4AA7 - chain A; structure by X-ray diffraction, 2.00 A resolution.

Chain A:
Name: Bifunctional protein glmu
Organism: Escherichia coli
Notes: EC 2.3.1.157, 2.7.7.23
UniProtKB: P0ACC7 (GLMU_ECOLI); numbering as in UniProt (aligned over 227-456)
Chain sequence (231 residues; each row starts with the number of its first residue):
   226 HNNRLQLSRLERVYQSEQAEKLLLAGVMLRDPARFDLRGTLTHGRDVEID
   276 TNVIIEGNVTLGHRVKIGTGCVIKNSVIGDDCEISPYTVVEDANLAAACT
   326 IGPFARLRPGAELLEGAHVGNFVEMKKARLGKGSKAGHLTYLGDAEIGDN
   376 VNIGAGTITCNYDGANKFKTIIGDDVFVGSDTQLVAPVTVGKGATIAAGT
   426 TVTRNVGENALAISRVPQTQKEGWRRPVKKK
Unresolved in the structure: 226-231, 454-456
Construct notes: expression tag (226)
UniProt features mapped onto this chain:
  - region: Leu-230 to Ala-250 (Linker)
  - active site: His-363 (Proton acceptor)
  - binding site (Co(2+)): Asn-227
  - binding site (Mg(2+)): Asn-227
  - binding site (UDP-N-acetyl-alpha-D-glucosamine): Asn-227, Arg-333, Lys-351, Tyr-366, Asn-377
  - binding site (acetyl-CoA): Ala-380, Asn-386, Tyr-387, Ser-405, Ala-423, Arg-440
  - mutagenesis: Cys-296 (C296A: No effect), Cys-307 (C307A: 1350-fold decrease in acetyltransferase activity), Cys-324 (C324A: 8-fold decrease in acetyltransferase activity), Cys-385 (C385A: No effect)
Ligand contacts: R82 (N-(2,4-dimethoxy-5-{[(2R)-2-methyl-2,3-dihydro-1H-indol-1-yl]sulfonyl}phenyl)acetamide): Gly-379, Cys-385, Asn-386, Tyr-387, Asp-388, Phe-393, Phe-402, Gly-404, Ser-405, Val-410, Ala-411, Thr-420, Ile-421, Ala-422, Ala-423, Leu-436, Arg-440, Trp-449, Arg-451, Pro-452

Overview:
Ligands of chain A: compound R82. Curated annotation (UniProt) lists active-site residue His-363, Co2+-binding
residue Asn-227, Mg2+-binding residue Asn-227 and 5 UDP-N-acetyl-alpha-D-glucosamine-binding residues.
Chain A is Bifunctional protein glmu (Escherichia coli); the structure, E.coli GlmU in complex with an
antibacterial inhibitor, was determined by X-ray diffraction, deposited together with 4AAW and 4AC3.
